PDB entry 8ASV | electron microscopy, 4.35 A resolution (low resolution: residue-level contacts below are approximate; hydrogen-bond / salt-bridge calls are withheld) | chains E and J of the 10 polymer chains in the assembly

[Chain E]
Molecule: Elongator complex protein 5
From: Saccharomyces cerevisiae
UniProtKB: P38874 (ELP5_YEAST); residue numbers follow UniProt; this construct covers 1-309
Amino-acid sequence (309 residues; each row starts with the number of its first residue):
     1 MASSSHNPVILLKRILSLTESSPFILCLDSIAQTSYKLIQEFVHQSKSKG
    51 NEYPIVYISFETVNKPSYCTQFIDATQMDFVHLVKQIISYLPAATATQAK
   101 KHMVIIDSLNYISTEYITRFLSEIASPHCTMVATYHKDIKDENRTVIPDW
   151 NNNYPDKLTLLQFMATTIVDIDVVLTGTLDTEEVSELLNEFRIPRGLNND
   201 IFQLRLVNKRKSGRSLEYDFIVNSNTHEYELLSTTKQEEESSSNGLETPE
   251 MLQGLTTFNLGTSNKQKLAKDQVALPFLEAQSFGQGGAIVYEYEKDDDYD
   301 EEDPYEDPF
Unresolved in the structure: 1, 234-309
Swiss-Prot annotation at these positions:
  - modified residue (Phosphoserine): Ser-3, Ser-4

[Chain J]
Molecule: Elongator complex protein 4
From: Saccharomyces cerevisiae
UniProtKB: Q02884 (ELP4_YEAST); numbering as in UniProt (aligned over 1-456)
Amino-acid sequence (456 residues; each row starts with the number of its first residue):
     1 MSFRKRGEILNDRGSGLRGPLLRGPPRTSSTPLRTGNRRAPGNVPLSDTT
    51 ARLKKLNIADESKTKMGLDSSHVGVRPSPATSQPTTSTGSADLDSILGHM
   101 GLPLGNSVLVEEQSTTEFHSILGKLFAAQGIVHNRISDSSADKTRNGDTH
   151 VIVLSLNQMFAKELPGIYKGSRKQMKKNLISEEESKVTVQNLNETQRSTP
   201 SRYKDLKIAWKYKLADEKRLGSPDRDDIQQNSEYKDYNHQFDITTRLMPA
   251 PIASELTFIAPTQPVSTILSQIEQTIKRNDKKLIRIVIPSLLHPAMYPPK
   301 MFESSEIIGLMHGVRSLVKKYYERVVLFASISIDIITPPLLVLLRNMFDS
   351 VINLEPFNQEMTEFLERVYKSQPGKIQHGLVHILKLPVFTDRGEMRVLKS
   401 EWAFKNGRKKFEIEQWGIPVDDAEGSAASEQSHSHSHSDEISHNIPAKKT
   451 KISLDY
Unresolved in the structure: 1-66, 420-456
Swiss-Prot annotation at these positions:
  - modified residue: Arg-13 (Omega-N-methylarginine), Ser-222 (Phosphoserine)
From the paper describing this entry:
  - mutagenesis - Y369A/S371A, Q372A/K375A, E401A: unchanged catalytic activity

[Interface between chain E and chain J]
Pairs across the interface (18; chain E residue first):
  Glu-115(E) with Pro-299(J)
  Thr-118(E) with Pro-294(J)
  Trp-150(E) with Ser-304(J)
  Asn-151(E) with Glu-303(J); Ser-304(J)
  Asn-153(E) with Phe-302(J); Thr-337(J); Leu-340(J)
  Tyr-154(E) with Phe-302(J)
  Pro-155(E) with Ile-335(J)
  Phe-163(E) with Ile-335(J)
  Lys-209(E) with Thr-115(J)
  Arg-214(E) with Ser-114(J); Thr-116(J); Pro-356(J); Phe-357(J); Asn-358(J)
  Ser-215(E) with Gln-359(J)
Also at the interface, not in a pair above, chain E (13 interface residues in all): Asn-152, Thr-159
Also at the interface, not in a pair above, chain J (16 interface residues in all): Ser-305

[In short]
13 residues of chain E and 16 residues of chain J are in contact. The paper reports that Y369A/S371A,
Q372A/K375A and E401A of chain J leave catalytic activity unchanged.
Here chain E is Elongator complex protein 5 and chain J is Elongator complex protein 4, both from
Saccharomyces cerevisiae. Entry 8ASV (Cryo-EM structure of yeast Elongator complex) was determined by electron
microscopy (same publication as 8ASW, 8AT6 and 8AVG).
